PDB entry 8DPF | electron microscopy, 2.84 A resolution | chains C and D of the 5 polymer chains in the assembly

Chain C:
Molecule: Guanine nucleotide-binding protein G(I)/G(S)/G(T) subunit beta-1
Source organism: Homo sapiens
UniProtKB: P62873 (GBB1_HUMAN); residue numbers follow UniProt; this construct covers 2-340
Chain sequence (358 residues; numbered -17 to 340; the number before each row is that of its first residue; numbers below 1 keep their minus sign (Met-17 is residue -17)):
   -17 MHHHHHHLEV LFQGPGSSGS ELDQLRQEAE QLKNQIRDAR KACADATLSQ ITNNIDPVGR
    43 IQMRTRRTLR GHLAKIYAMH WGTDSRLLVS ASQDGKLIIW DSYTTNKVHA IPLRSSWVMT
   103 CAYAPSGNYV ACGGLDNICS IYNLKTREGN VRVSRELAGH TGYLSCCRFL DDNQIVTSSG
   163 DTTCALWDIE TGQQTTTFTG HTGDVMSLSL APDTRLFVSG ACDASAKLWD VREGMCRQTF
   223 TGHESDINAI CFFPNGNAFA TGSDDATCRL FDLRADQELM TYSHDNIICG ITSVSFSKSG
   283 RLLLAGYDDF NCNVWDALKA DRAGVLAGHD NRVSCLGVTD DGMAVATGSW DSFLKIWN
Not modelled in the structure: -17 to 4
Sequence notes: expression tag (-17 to 1)
UniProt features mapped onto this chain:
  - modified residue: Ser2 (N-acetylserine), His266 (Phosphohistidine)
  - natural variant: Leu30 (L30F: In MRD42; uncertain significance), Arg52 (R52G: In MRD42), Gly64 (G64V: In MRD42), Asp76 (D76E: In MRD42; D76G: In MRD42), Gly77 (G77S: In MRD42), Lys78 (K78R: In MRD42), Ile80 (I80N: In MRD42; I80T: In MRD42), His91 (H91R: In MRD42; uncertain significance), Ala92 (A92T: In MRD42), Pro94 (P94S: In MRD42), Leu95 (L95P: In MRD42), Arg96 (R96L: In MRD42), 5 further natural variant entries in UniProt

Chain D:
Molecule: Guanine nucleotide-binding protein G(I)/G(S)/G(O) subunit gamma-2
Source organism: Homo sapiens
UniProtKB: P59768 (GBG2_HUMAN); residue numbers follow UniProt; this construct covers 1-71
Chain sequence (71 residues; each row starts with the number of its first residue):
     1 MASNNTASIA QARKLVEQLK MEANIDRIKV SKAAADLMAY CEAHAKEDPL LTPVPASENP
    61 FREKKFFCAI L
Not modelled in the structure: 1-15, 52-55, 62-71
UniProt features mapped onto this chain:
  - modified residue: Ala2 (N-acetylalanine), Cys68 (Cysteine methyl ester)
  - lipidation: Cys68 (S-geranylgeranyl cysteine)

Chain C / chain D interface:
Residue-residue contacts - 51 pairs, chain C then chain D:
  Ala11(C) - Leu19(D)
  Leu14(C) - Val16(D)
  Leu14(C) - Leu19(D)  hydrophobic
  Ile18(C) - Leu19(D)
  Ala21(C) - Arg27(D)
  Arg22(C) - Glu22(D)  salt bridge
  Cys25(C) - Ile28(D)
  Cys25(C) - Lys29(D)
  Cys25(C) - Val30(D)  hydrogen bond (backbone-backbone)
  Ala26(C) - Val30(D)  hydrophobic
  Ala28(C) - Val30(D)
  Ala28(C) - Ser31(D)
  Leu30(C) - Ala34(D)  hydrophobic
  Ile33(C) - Ala34(D)  hydrophobic
  Ile33(C) - Met38(D)  hydrophobic
  Ile37(C) - Met38(D)  hydrophobic
  Ile37(C) - Glu42(D)
  Val40(C) - Leu51(D)  hydrophobic
  Arg49(C) - Phe61(D)  hydrogen bond (side chain-backbone)
  Ser84(C) - Phe61(D)
  Tyr85(C) - Pro60(D)
  Tyr85(C) - Phe61(D)  hydrophobic
  Gln220(C) - Glu22(D)
  Gln220(C) - Ile25(D)
  Thr221(C) - Glu22(D)  hydrogen bond (backbone-side chain)
  Phe235(C) - Leu37(D)  hydrophobic
  Phe235(C) - Tyr40(D)  hydrophobic
  Pro236(C) - Tyr40(D)
  Asn237(C) - Leu37(D)
  Asp254(C) - Ala33(D)
  Arg256(C) - Arg27(D)
  Arg256(C) - Ile28(D)  hydrogen bond (backbone-backbone)
  Arg256(C) - Asp36(D)  salt bridge
  Ala257(C) - Ile28(D)
  Asp258(C) - Arg27(D)  salt bridge
  Gln259(C) - Val30(D)
  Leu261(C) - Val30(D)  hydrophobic
  Leu261(C) - Leu37(D)  hydrophobic
  Lys280(C) - Glu47(D)
  Ser281(C) - Tyr40(D)
  Ser281(C) - Cys41(D)
  Ser281(C) - His44(D)
  Ser281(C) - Asp48(D)
  Asp323(C) - Pro49(D)
  Gly324(C) - Pro49(D)
  Gly324(C) - Leu50(D)
  Met325(C) - Pro49(D)  hydrophobic
  Ala326(C) - Phe61(D)  hydrophobic
  Val327(C) - Leu50(D)  hydrophobic
  Ile338(C) - Phe61(D)  hydrophobic
  Asn340(C) - Asn59(D)  hydrogen bond
Other interface residues (no listed pair), chain C (44 interface residues in all): Lys15, Met45, Arg48, Arg219, Ala240, Gly282, Arg283, Leu284, Leu300
Other interface residues (no listed pair), chain D (29 interface residues in all): Lys20, Ala23, Ala35

Summary:
Chain C and chain D form an interface of 44 and 29 residues respectively, with 5 hydrogen bonds and 3 salt
bridges. Among the polar pairs are Arg22(C)-Glu22(D), Arg256(C)-Asp36(D) and Asp258(C)-Arg27(D).
Chain C is Guanine nucleotide-binding protein G(I)/G(S)/G(T) subunit beta-1 and chain D is Guanine
nucleotide-binding protein G(I)/G(S)/G(O) subunit gamma-2, both from Homo sapiens; the structure, Cryo-EM
structure of the 5HT2C receptor (INI isoform) bound to lorcaserin, was determined by electron microscopy
together with 8DPG, 8DPH and 8DPI from the same study.
